Entry 8WG7 (electron microscopy, 2.54 A resolution); this record covers chains B and G of the 5 polymer chains in the assembly.

# Chain B
Protein: Guanine nucleotide-binding protein G(I)/G(S)/G(T) subunit beta-1
Source organism: Rattus norvegicus
UniProt: P54311 (GBB1_RAT); numbering as in UniProt (aligned over 2-340)
Amino-acid sequence (371 residues; row label = number of the first residue in the row; numbers below 1 keep their minus sign (Met-4 is residue -4)):
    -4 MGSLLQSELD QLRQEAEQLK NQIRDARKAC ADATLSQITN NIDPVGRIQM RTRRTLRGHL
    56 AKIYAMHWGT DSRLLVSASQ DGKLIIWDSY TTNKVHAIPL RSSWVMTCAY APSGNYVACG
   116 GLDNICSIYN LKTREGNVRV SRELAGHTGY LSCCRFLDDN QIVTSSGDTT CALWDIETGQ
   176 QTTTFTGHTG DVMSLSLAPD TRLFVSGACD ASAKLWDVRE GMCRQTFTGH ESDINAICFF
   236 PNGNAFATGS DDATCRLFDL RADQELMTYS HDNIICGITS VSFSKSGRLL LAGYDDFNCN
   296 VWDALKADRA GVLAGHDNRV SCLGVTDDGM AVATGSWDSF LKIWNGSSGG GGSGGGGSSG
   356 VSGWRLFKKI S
Disordered / not traced: -4 to 2, 341-366
Differences from the reference sequence: initiating methionine (-4); expression tag (-3 to 1, 341-366)
Curated features (UniProtKB/Swiss-Prot):
  - modified residue: Ser2 (N-acetylserine), His266 (Phosphohistidine)

# Chain G
Protein: Guanine nucleotide-binding protein G(I)/G(S)/G(O) subunit gamma-2
Source organism: Bos taurus
UniProt: P63212 (GBG2_BOVIN); residue numbers follow UniProt; this construct covers 1-71
Amino-acid sequence (71 residues; row label = number of the first residue in the row):
     1 MASNNTASIA QARKLVEQLK MEANIDRIKV SKAAADLMAY CEAHAKEDPL LTPVPASENP
    61 FREKKFFCAI L
Disordered / not traced: 1-6, 63-71
Curated features (UniProtKB/Swiss-Prot):
  - modified residue: Ala2 (N-acetylalanine), Cys68 (Cysteine methyl ester)
  - lipidation: Cys68 (S-geranylgeranyl cysteine)

# How chain B and chain G interact
Pairs across the interface (84; chain B residue first):
  Glu3(B) with Ile9(G)
  Leu4(B) with Ile9(G), hydrophobic
  Leu7(B) with Ala12(G), hydrophobic; Arg13(G); Val16(G), hydrophobic
  Glu10(B) with Val16(G)
  Ala11(B) with Val16(G), hydrophobic; Leu19(G)
  Leu14(B) with Val16(G); Leu19(G), hydrophobic; Lys20(G)
  Lys15(B) with Leu19(G)
  Ile18(B) with Leu19(G); Ala23(G), hydrophobic; Arg27(G), hydrogen bond (backbone-side chain)
  Ala21(B) with Arg27(G)
  Arg22(B) with Arg27(G)
  Cys25(B) with Arg27(G); Lys29(G); Val30(G)
  Ala26(B) with Val30(G), hydrophobic
  Asp27(B) with Lys29(G), salt bridge; Val30(G); Ser31(G)
  Ala28(B) with Val30(G)
  Leu30(B) with Ala34(G), hydrophobic
  Ile33(B) with Ala34(G), hydrophobic; Met38(G), hydrophobic
  Thr34(B) with Met38(G)
  Ile37(B) with Met38(G), hydrophobic
  Val40(B) with Leu51(G), hydrophobic
  Ile43(B) with Leu50(G)
  Met45(B) with Leu50(G), hydrophobic
  Arg48(B) with Asn59(G); Phe61(G)
  Arg49(B) with Pro60(G); Phe61(G), hydrogen bond (side chain-backbone)
  Ser84(B) with Phe61(G)
  Tyr85(B) with Pro60(G); Phe61(G), hydrophobic
  Met217(B) with Met21(G), hydrophobic
  Cys218(B) with Gln18(G), hydrogen bond (backbone-side chain); Met21(G)
  Arg219(B) with Met21(G); Glu22(G)
  Gln220(B) with Glu22(G)
  Thr221(B) with Glu22(G)
  Phe235(B) with Leu37(G), hydrophobic; Tyr40(G), hydrophobic; Cys41(G), hydrophobic
  Pro236(B) with Tyr40(G), hydrogen bond (backbone-side chain)
  Asn237(B) with Asp36(G); Tyr40(G)
  Asp254(B) with Ala33(G)
  Arg256(B) with Arg27(G); Ile28(G); Ala33(G); Asp36(G), salt bridge
  Asp258(B) with Glu22(G); Ile25(G)
  Leu261(B) with Val30(G), hydrophobic; Leu37(G), hydrophobic
  Ser279(B) with Asp48(G), hydrogen bond; Leu50(G)
  Lys280(B) with Glu47(G); Asp48(G)
  Ser281(B) with Tyr40(G); Cys41(G), hydrogen bond (side chain-backbone); His44(G), hydrogen bond (side chain-backbone); Ala45(G); Asp48(G), hydrogen bond (backbone-side chain)
  Arg283(B) with Leu51(G)
  Leu284(B) with Leu50(G), hydrophobic
  Leu300(B) with Met38(G), hydrophobic; Cys41(G), hydrophobic
  Asp323(B) with Pro49(G)
  Gly324(B) with Pro49(G); Leu50(G)
  Met325(B) with Pro49(G), hydrophobic; Val54(G), hydrophobic; Pro60(G)
  Ala326(B) with Phe61(G), hydrophobic
  Ile338(B) with Phe61(G), hydrophobic
  Asn340(B) with Asn59(G), hydrogen bond
Other interface residues (no listed pair), chain B (57 interface residues in all): Gln17, Ala24, Trp63, Asn239, Ala240, Leu252, Ala257, Gly282
Other interface residues (no listed pair), chain G (40 interface residues in all): Ser8, Leu15, Lys32, Glu42, Glu58, Arg62

# Overview
Chain B and chain G form an interface of 57 and 40 residues respectively; the contacts include 9 hydrogen
bonds and 2 salt bridges. Polar contacts include Asp27(B)-Lys29(G), Arg256(B)-Asp36(G) and Ile18(B)-Arg27(G).
Chain B is Guanine nucleotide-binding protein G(I)/G(S)/G(T) subunit beta-1 (Rattus norvegicus) and chain G is
Guanine nucleotide-binding protein G(I)/G(S)/G(O) subunit gamma-2 (Bos taurus); the structure, Cryo-EM
structures of peptide free and Gs-coupled GLP-1R, was determined by electron microscopy, deposited together
with 8WA3 and 8WG8.
